8VWV - chains E and J of the 11 polymer chains in the assembly; structure by electron microscopy, 3.60 A resolution.

# Chain E
Molecule: Histone H3.2
From: Homo sapiens
UniProt: Q71DI3 (H32_HUMAN); residues 1-135 here correspond to UniProt positions 2-136 (UniProt number = residue number + 1)
Amino-acid sequence (135 residues; each row starts with the number of its first residue):
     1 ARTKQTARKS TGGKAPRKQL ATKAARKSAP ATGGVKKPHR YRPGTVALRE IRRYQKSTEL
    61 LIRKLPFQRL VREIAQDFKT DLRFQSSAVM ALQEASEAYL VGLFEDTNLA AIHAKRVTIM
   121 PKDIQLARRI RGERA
Unresolved in the structure: 1-37, 135
Construct notes: engineered mutation Ala-110 (Cys111 in Q71DI3)

# Chain J
Molecule: 601 J strand (non-damaged)
Sequence (147 nucleotides; row label = number of the first residue in the row):
     1 ATCGGATGTA TATATCTGAC ACGTGCCTGG AGACTAGGGA GTAATCCCCT TGGCGGTTAA
    61 AACGCGGGGG ACAGCGCGTA CGTGCGTTTA AGCGGTGCTA GAGCTGTCTA CGACCAATTG
   121 AGCGGCCTCG GCACCGGGAT TCTCGAT

# How chain E and chain J interact
Residue-residue contacts (21; chain E residue first):
  His-39(E) with DC144(J), hydrogen bond to the sugar; DG145(J), sugar contact
  Arg-40(E) with DG66(J), base contact; DC144(J), sugar contact; DG145(J), phosphate contact
  Tyr-41(E) with DC144(J), phosphate contact
  Arg-42(E) with DG69(J), sugar contact; DG70(J), salt bridge to the phosphate; DC144(J), hydrogen bond to the phosphate
  Thr-45(E) with DC144(J), hydrogen bond to the phosphate
  Arg-63(E) with DA61(J), salt bridge to the phosphate
  Arg-72(E) with DT51(J), salt bridge to the phosphate
  Arg-83(E) with DT50(J), base contact; DT51(J), phosphate contact
  Phe-84(E) with DT50(J), phosphate contact; DT51(J), hydrogen bond to the phosphate
  Gln-85(E) with DT50(J), hydrogen bond to the phosphate
  Arg-116(E) with DA71(J), phosphate contact; DC72(J), phosphate contact
  Val-117(E) with DA71(J), hydrogen bond to the phosphate
  Thr-118(E) with DA71(J), hydrogen bond to the phosphate
Also at the interface, not in a pair above, chain E (15 interface residues in all): Pro-43, Ser-86
Also at the interface, not in a pair above, chain J (12 interface residues in all): DA60, DT143

# In short
Chain E and chain J form an interface of 15 and 12 residues respectively, with 7 hydrogen bonds and 3 salt
bridges. Among the polar pairs are His-39(E)/DC144(J), Arg-42(E)/DC144(J) and Thr-45(E)/DC144(J).
Here chain E is Histone H3.2 (Homo sapiens) and chain J is 601 J strand (non-damaged). Entry 8VWV (OGG1 bound
to a nucleosome containing 8oxoG at SHL4 (composite map)) was determined by electron microscopy together with
8VWS, 8VWT and 8VWU from the same study.
